Entry 1QFG (X-ray diffraction, 2.50 A resolution); this record covers chain A.

Chain A:
Name: Protein (ferric hydroxamate uptake receptor)
Source organism: Escherichia coli
Reference sequence: P06971 (FHUA_ECOLI); the construct has insertions or renumbered stretches relative to UniProt, so the offset changes along the chain: 1-405 = UniProt 34-438; 417-725 = UniProt 439-747
Amino-acid sequence (725 residues; each row starts with the number of its first residue):
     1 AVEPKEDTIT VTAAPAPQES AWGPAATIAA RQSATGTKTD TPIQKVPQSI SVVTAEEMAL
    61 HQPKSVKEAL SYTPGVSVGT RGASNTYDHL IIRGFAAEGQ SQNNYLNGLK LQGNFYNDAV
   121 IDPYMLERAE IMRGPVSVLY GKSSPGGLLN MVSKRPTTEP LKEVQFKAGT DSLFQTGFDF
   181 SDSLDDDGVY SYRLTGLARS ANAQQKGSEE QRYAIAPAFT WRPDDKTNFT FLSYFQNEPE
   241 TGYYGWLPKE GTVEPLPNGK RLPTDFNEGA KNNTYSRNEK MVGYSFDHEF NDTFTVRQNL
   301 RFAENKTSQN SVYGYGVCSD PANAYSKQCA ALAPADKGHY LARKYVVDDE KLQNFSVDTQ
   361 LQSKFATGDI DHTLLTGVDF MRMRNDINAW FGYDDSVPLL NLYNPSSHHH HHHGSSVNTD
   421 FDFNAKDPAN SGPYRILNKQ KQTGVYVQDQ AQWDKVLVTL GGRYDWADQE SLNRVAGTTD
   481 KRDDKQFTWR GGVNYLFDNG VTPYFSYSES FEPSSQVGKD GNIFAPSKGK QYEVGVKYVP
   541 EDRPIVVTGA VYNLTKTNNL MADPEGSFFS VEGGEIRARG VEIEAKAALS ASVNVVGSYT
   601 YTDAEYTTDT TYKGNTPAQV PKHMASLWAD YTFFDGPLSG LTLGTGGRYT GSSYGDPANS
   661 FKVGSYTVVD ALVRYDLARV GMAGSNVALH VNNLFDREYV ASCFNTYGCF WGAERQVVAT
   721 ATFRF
Not modelled in the structure: 1-18
Construct notes: expression tag (406-416)
Curated features (UniProtKB/Swiss-Prot):
  - motif: D7 to A14 (TonB box), G708 to F725 (TonB C-terminal box)
  - binding site (ferrichrome): R81, Q100, F115, Y116, Y244 to W246, Y313 to Y315, F391, A713
  - site: P544 (Interaction with phage T5 RBP-pb5)
Disulfide bonds: C318-C329, C703-C709
Residues lining bound ligands: diphosphate / 3-hydroxy-tetradecanoic acid / 2-amino-2,3-dideoxy-alpha-D-glucoyranose / L-glycero-alpha-D-manno-heptopyranose / 3-deoxy-manno-oct-2-ulosonic acid / myristic acid / 2-amino-2-deoxy-alpha-D-glucopyranose: P217, F229, F231, F235, K280, V282, G283, Y284, Q298, L300, F302, E304, K351, Q353, F355, V357, F380, R382, R384, D386, L437, K439, K441, L472, R474
What the authors report for this chain:
  - binding site for phosphate ion: E304, K351
  - binding site for 3-deoxy-manno-oct-2-ulosonic acid: Q353, R384, D386
  - binding site for lauric acid: R382
  - binding site for 2-amino-2-deoxy-alpha-D-glucopyranose: R382
  - binding site for diphosphate: R384

Overview:
Chain A binds diphosphate / 3-hydroxy-tetradecanoic acid / 2-amino-2,3-dideoxy-alpha-D-glucoyranose /
L-glycero-alpha-D-manno-heptopyranose / 3-deoxy-manno-oct-2-ulosonic acid / myristic acid /
2-amino-2-deoxy-alpha-D-glucopyranose. Curated annotation (UniProt) lists 12 ferrichrome-binding residues.
From the paper: a binding site for 3-deoxy-manno-oct-2-ulosonic acid at Q353, R384 and D386; a binding site
for phosphate ion at E304 and K351.
Chain A is Protein (ferric hydroxamate uptake receptor) (Escherichia coli); the structure, E. coli ferric
hydroxamate receptor (fhua), was determined by X-ray diffraction (same publication as 1QFF).
